7PY1 - chains D and G of the 9 polymer chains in the assembly; structure by electron microscopy, 3.80 A resolution.

== Chain D ==
Name: DNA-directed RNA polymerase subunit beta'
Source organism: Escherichia coli
Notes: EC 2.7.7.6
UniProt: P0A8T8 (RPOC_ECO57); numbering as in UniProt (aligned over 1-1407)
Sequence (1407 residues; numbered 1 to 1407; the number before each row is that of its first residue):
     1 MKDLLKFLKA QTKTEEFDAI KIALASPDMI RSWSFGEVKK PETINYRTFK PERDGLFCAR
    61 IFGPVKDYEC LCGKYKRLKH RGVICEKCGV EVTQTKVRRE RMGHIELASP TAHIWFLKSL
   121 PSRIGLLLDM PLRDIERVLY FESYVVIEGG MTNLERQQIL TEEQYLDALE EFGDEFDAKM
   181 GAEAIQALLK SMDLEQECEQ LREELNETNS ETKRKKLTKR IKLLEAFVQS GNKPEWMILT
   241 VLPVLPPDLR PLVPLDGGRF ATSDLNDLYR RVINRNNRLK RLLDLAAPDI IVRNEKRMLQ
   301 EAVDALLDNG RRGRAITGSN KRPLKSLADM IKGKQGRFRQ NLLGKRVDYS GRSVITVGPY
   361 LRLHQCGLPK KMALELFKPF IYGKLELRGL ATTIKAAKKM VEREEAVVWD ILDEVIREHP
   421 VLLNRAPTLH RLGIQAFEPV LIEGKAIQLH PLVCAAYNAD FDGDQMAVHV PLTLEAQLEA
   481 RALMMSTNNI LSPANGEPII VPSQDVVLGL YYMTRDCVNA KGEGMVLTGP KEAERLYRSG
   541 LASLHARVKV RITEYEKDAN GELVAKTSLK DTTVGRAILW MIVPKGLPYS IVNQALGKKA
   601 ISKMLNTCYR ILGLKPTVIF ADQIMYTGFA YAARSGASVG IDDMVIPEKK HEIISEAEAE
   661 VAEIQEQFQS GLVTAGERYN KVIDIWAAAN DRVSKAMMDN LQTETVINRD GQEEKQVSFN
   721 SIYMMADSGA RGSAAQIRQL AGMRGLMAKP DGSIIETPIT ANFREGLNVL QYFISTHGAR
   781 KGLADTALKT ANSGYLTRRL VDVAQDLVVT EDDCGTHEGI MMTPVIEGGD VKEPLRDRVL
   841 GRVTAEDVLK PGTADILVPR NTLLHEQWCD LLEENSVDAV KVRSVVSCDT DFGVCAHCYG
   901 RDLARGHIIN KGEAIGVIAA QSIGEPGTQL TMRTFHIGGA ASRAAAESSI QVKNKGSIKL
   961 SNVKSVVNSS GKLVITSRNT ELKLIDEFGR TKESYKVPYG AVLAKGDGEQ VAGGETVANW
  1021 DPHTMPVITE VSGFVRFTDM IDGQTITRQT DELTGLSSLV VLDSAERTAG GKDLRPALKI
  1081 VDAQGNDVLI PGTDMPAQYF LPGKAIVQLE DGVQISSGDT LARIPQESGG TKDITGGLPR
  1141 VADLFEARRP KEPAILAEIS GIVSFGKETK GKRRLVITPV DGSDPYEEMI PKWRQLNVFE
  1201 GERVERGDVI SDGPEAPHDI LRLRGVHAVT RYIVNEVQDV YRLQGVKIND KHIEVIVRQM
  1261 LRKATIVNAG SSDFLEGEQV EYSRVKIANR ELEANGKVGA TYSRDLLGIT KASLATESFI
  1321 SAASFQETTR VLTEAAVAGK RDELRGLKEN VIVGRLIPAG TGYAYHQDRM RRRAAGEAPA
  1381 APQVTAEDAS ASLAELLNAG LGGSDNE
Not modelled in the structure: 1-15, 934-947, 1127-1135, 1374-1407
Metal / ion sites: Zn2+ site 1: Cys70, Cys72; Mg2+: Asp460, Asp462, Asp464 (shared with 1 residue of chain R); Zn2+ site 2: Cys814, Cys888, Cys895, Cys898

== Chain G ==
Name: Transcription termination/antitermination protein NusG
Source organism: Escherichia coli
UniProt: P0AFG0 (NUSG_ECOLI); residue numbers follow UniProt; this construct covers 1-181
Sequence (181 residues; each row starts with the number of its first residue):
     1 MSEAPKKRWY VVQAFSGFEG RVATSLREHI KLHNMEDLFG EVMVPTEEVV EIRGGQRRKS
    61 ERKFFPGYVL VQMVMNDASW HLVRSVPRVM GFIGGTSDRP APISDKEVDA IMNRLQQVGD
   121 KPRPKTLFEP GEMVRVNDGP FADFNGVVEE VDYEKSRLKV SVSIFGRATP VELDFSQVEK
   181 A
Not modelled in the structure: 124-181

== How chain D and chain G interact ==
Pairs across the interface (11):
  Glu142(D) with Gly95(G)
  Glu162(D) with Gly95(G)
  Leu282(D) with Phe64(G)
  Leu285(D) with Phe64(G), hydrophobic
  Pro288(D) with Ile103(G), hydrophobic; Glu107(G)
  Ile290(D) with Ile93(G), hydrophobic
  Ile291(D) with Val11(G), hydrophobic; Tyr68(G), hydrophobic
  Asn294(D) with Tyr68(G), hydrogen bond; Ile93(G)
Also at the interface, not in a pair above, chain D (12 interface residues in all): Glu163, Arg281, Asp289, Glu295
Also at the interface, not in a pair above, chain G (13 interface residues in all): Gln13, Phe65, Gly94, Thr96, Pro102, Arg114
Interface features reported in the paper:
  - interface residues, chain D: Arg281(D)

== In short ==
12 residues of chain D face 13 of chain G across their interface, with 1 hydrogen bond. The hydrogen-bonded
pair is Asn294(D)-Tyr68(G). Asp460(D), Asp462(D) and Asp464(D) coordinate Mg2+. The Zn2+ site 1 is built by
Cys70(D) and Cys72(D). From the paper: the interface residue Arg281(D).
Chain D is DNA-directed RNA polymerase subunit beta' and chain G is Transcription termination/antitermination
protein NusG, both from Escherichia coli; the structure, CryoEM structure of E.coli RNA polymerase elongation
complex bound to NusG (the consensus NusG-EC), was determined by electron microscopy together with 7PY0, 7PY3,
7PY5, 7PY6, 7PY7, 7PY8 and 4 further entries from the same study.
